Entry 6XI7 (X-ray diffraction, 1.95 A resolution); this record covers chains A and B.

== Chain A ==
Molecule: Isoform 2B of GTPase KRas
Organism: Homo sapiens
Notes: EC 3.6.5.2
UniProt: P01116-2 (RASK_HUMAN); residue numbers follow UniProt; this construct covers 1-169
Amino-acid sequence (170 residues; numbered 0 to 169; the number before each row is that of its first residue; numbering starts at 0):
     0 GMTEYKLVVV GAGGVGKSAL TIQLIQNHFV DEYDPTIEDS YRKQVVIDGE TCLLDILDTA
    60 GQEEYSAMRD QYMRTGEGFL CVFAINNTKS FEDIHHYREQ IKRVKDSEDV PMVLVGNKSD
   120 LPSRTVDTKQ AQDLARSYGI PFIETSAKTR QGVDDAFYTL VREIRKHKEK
Disordered / not traced: 0
Construct notes: expression tag (0); engineered mutation Ser118 (Cys in P01116-2)
Ion coordination: Mg2+: Ser17, Thr35 (together with GMP-PNP)
Ligand contacts: GMP-PNP (GNP; phosphoaminophosphonic acid-guanylate ester): Ala11, Gly12, Gly13, Val14, Gly15, Lys16, Ser17, Ala18, Phe28, Val29, Asp30, Glu31, Tyr32, Asp33, Pro34, Thr35, Thr58, Ala59, Gly60, Asn116, Lys117, Asp119, Leu120, Ser145, Ala146, Lys147

== Chain B ==
Molecule: RAF proto-oncogene serine/threonine-protein kinase
Organism: Homo sapiens
Notes: EC 2.7.11.1
UniProt: P04049 (RAF1_HUMAN); residues 52-188 here = UniProt positions 52-188
Amino-acid sequence (137 residues; numbered 52 to 188; the number before each row is that of its first residue):
    52 SKTSNTIRVF LPNKQRTVVN VRNGMSLHDC LMKALKVRGL QPECCAVFRL LHEHKGKKAR
   112 LDWNTDAASL IGEELQVDFL DHVPLTTHNF ARKTFLKLAF CDICQKFLLN GFRCQTCGYK
   172 FHEHCSTKVP TMCVDWS
Disordered / not traced: 52-55, 104-107, 186-188
Ion coordination: Zn2+ site 1: His103, Glu125; Zn2+ site 2: His139, Cys165, Cys168, Cys184; Zn2+ site 3: Cys152, Cys155, His173, Cys176
Swiss-Prot annotation at these positions:
  - zinc finger: Thr138 to Cys184 (Phorbol-ester/DAG-type)
  - binding site (Zn(2+)): His139, Cys152, Cys155, Cys165, Cys168, His173, Cys176, Cys184
What the authors report for this chain:
  - mutagenesis - F130E: unchanged binding to Isoform 2B of GTPase KRas (chain A)
  - contacts within the chain: Gly90-Met183, Leu91-Met183, Phe130-Pro135 (hydrophobic contact), Phe130-Leu136 (hydrophobic contact), Leu131-Val134 (hydrogen bond), Thr137-Cys184, Thr137-Thr138
  - mutagenesis - L136A (4-fold): decreased binding to Isoform 2B of GTPase KRas (chain A)
  - Zn2+ coordination: His139, Cys152, Cys155, Cys165, Cys168, His173, Cys176, Cys184
  - mutagenesis - R59A, N64A, Q66A: decreased catalytic activity
  - mutagenesis - R89L, F130E, L136A, T178A: decreased catalytic activity with Isoform 2B of GTPase KRas (chain A)

== Chain A / chain B interface ==
Pairs across the interface - 54 pairs, chain A then chain B:
  Leu23(A) - Thr178(B)
  Ile24(A) - Val88(B)
  Ile24(A) - Thr182(B)  hydrogen bond (backbone-side chain)
  Gln25(A) - Lys87(B)
  Gln25(A) - Val88(B)
  Asn26(A) - Lys179(B)
  Val29(A) - Lys84(B)
  Glu31(A) - Lys84(B)  salt bridge
  Asp33(A) - Lys84(B)  salt bridge
  Ile36(A) - Thr57(B)
  Ile36(A) - Val69(B)  hydrophobic
  Glu37(A) - Arg59(B)
  Glu37(A) - Arg67(B)  salt bridge
  Glu37(A) - Thr68(B)
  Glu37(A) - Val69(B)  hydrogen bond (backbone-backbone)
  Asp38(A) - Arg67(B)
  Asp38(A) - Thr68(B)  hydrogen bond
  Asp38(A) - Arg89(B)  salt bridge
  Ser39(A) - Lys65(B)
  Ser39(A) - Gln66(B)
  Ser39(A) - Arg67(B)  hydrogen bond (backbone-backbone)
  Ser39(A) - Arg89(B)  hydrogen bond (backbone-side chain)
  Tyr40(A) - Gln66(B)
  Tyr40(A) - Val88(B)  hydrophobic
  Tyr40(A) - Arg89(B)
  Arg41(A) - Asn64(B)  hydrogen bond
  Arg41(A) - Lys65(B)
  Arg41(A) - Gln66(B)  hydrogen bond (backbone-side chain)
  Arg41(A) - Thr182(B)
  Lys42(A) - Thr178(B)  hydrogen bond (side chain-backbone)
  Lys42(A) - Val180(B)  hydrogen bond (side chain-backbone)
  Lys42(A) - Thr182(B)
  Gln43(A) - Thr138(B)
  Gln43(A) - His139(B)  hydrogen bond (side chain-backbone)
  Gln43(A) - Phe141(B)
  Val44(A) - Ser177(B)
  Val44(A) - Thr178(B)
  Val45(A) - Phe163(B)  hydrophobic
  Val45(A) - Glu174(B)
  Val45(A) - Ser177(B)  hydrogen bond (backbone-side chain)
  Ile46(A) - Glu174(B)
  Asp47(A) - Glu174(B)  hydrogen bond (backbone-side chain)
  Gly48(A) - Arg143(B)  hydrogen bond (backbone-side chain)
  Gly48(A) - Phe163(B)
  Gly48(A) - Glu174(B)  hydrogen bond (backbone-side chain)
  Leu56(A) - Arg67(B)
  Arg149(A) - Thr178(B)  hydrogen bond
  Arg149(A) - Lys179(B)
  Asp153(A) - His175(B)
  Asp153(A) - Thr178(B)  hydrogen bond
  Tyr157(A) - Glu174(B)  hydrogen bond (side chain-backbone)
  Tyr157(A) - His175(B)
  Tyr157(A) - Ser177(B)  hydrogen bond
  Tyr157(A) - Thr178(B)
Other interface residues (no listed pair), chain A (27 interface residues in all): Ile21, Thr50, Arg161
Other interface residues (no listed pair), chain B (28 interface residues in all): Val70, Asn71, Phe172, Pro181
From the paper, about this interface:
  - interface residues, chain A: Leu23(A), Ile24(A), Asn26(A), Arg41(A), Lys42(A), Gln43(A), Val44(A), Val45(A), Ile46(A), Asp47(A), Gly48(A), Arg149(A), Asp153(A), Tyr157(A)
  - hot spots on chain A (mutagenesis) - V45E (2-fold), D153A (2-fold): decreased binding to RAF proto-oncogene serine/threonine-protein kinase (chain B)
  - interface residues, chain B: Asn64(B), Lys84(B), Thr138(B), His139(B), Phe141(B), Arg143(B), Phe163(B), Glu174(B), Ser177(B), Thr178(B), Lys179(B), Val180(B), Thr182(B)
  - hot spots on chain B (mutagenesis) - R59A (3-12-fold), N64A (3-12-fold), Q66A (3-12-fold), F141A (3-4-fold), K179A (3-4-fold): decreased binding to Isoform 2B of GTPase KRas (chain A)
  - hot spots on chain B (mutagenesis) - R89L: abolished binding to Isoform 2B of GTPase KRas (chain A)

== In short ==
Chain A and chain B form an interface of 27 and 28 residues respectively; the contacts include 18 hydrogen
bonds and 4 salt bridges. Among the polar pairs are Glu31(A)-Lys84(B), Asp33(A)-Lys84(B) and
Glu37(A)-Arg67(B). The paper reports that L136A, R59A and N64A of chain B, among others, reduce binding to
Isoform 2B of GTPase KRas (chain A); interface residues Leu23(A), Ile24(A) and Asn64(B) among others; 11
substitutions were tested in all.
Here chain A is Isoform 2B of GTPase KRas and chain B is RAF proto-oncogene serine/threonine-protein kinase,
both from Homo sapiens. Entry 6XI7 (Crystal Structure of wild-type KRAS (GMPPNP-bound) in complex with
RAS-binding domain (RBD) and cysteine-rich domain (CRD) ...) was determined by X-ray diffraction (same
publication as 6XGU, 6XGV, 6XHA, 6XHB and 6VJJ).
